Entry 6UR4 (X-ray diffraction, 2.25 A resolution); this record covers chains A and C of the 3 polymer chains in the assembly.

Chain A:
Name: DNA polymerase I
Organism: Geobacillus stearothermophilus
Notes: EC 2.7.7.7
UniProt: D9N168 (D9N168_GEOSE); residues 298-876 here correspond to UniProt positions 1-579 (UniProt number = residue number - 297)
Sequence (579 residues; row label = number of the first residue in the row):
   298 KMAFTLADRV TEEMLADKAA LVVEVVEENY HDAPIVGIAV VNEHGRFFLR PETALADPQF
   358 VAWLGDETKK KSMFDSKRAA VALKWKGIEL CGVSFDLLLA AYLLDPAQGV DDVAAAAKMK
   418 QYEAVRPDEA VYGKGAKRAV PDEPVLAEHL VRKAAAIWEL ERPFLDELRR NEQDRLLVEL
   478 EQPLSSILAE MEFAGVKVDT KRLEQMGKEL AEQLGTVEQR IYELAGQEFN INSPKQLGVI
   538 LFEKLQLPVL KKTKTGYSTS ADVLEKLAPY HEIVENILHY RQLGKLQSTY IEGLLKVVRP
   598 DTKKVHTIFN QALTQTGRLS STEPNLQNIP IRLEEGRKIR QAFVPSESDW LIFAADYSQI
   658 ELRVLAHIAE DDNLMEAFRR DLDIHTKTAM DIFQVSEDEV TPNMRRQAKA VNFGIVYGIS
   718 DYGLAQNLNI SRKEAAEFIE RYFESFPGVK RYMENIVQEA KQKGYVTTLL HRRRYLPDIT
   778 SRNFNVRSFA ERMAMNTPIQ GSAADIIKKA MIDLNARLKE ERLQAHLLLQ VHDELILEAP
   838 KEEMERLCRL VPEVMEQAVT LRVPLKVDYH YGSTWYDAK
Sequence notes: variant Asp598 (Ala301 in D9N168), Val713 (Pro416 in D9N168)
From the paper describing this entry:
  - binding site for the 9-nt DNA strand: Asp830
  - mutagenesis - D830N: abolished catalytic activity on NP-DNA synthesis
  - mutagenesis - E831Q: unchanged catalytic activity
  - mutagenesis - F710Y (21-fold): increased catalytic activity on nCTP
  - mutagenesis - F710Y (2.6-fold): increased catalytic activity on dCTP
  - mutagenesis - F710Y: unchanged binding to nCTP
  - conformationally variable residues (helix shift): Thr698 to Tyr714
  - catalytic residues: Asp830 (proposed by the authors, not directly observed)

Chain C:
Molecule: 11-nt DNA strand
Sequence (11 nucleotides; numbered 4 to 14; the number before each row is that of its first residue):
     4 CGCTGATCGC A

Chain A / chain C interface:
Pairs across the interface (44; chain A residue first):
  Asn527(A) - DG12(C)  hydrogen bond to the phosphate
  Asn529(A) - DC11(C)  phosphate contact
  Asn529(A) - DG12(C)  sugar contact
  Ser530(A) - DG12(C)  phosphate contact
  Ser530(A) - DC13(C)  hydrogen bond to the phosphate
  Gln533(A) - DC13(C)  hydrogen bond to the phosphate
  Lys582(A) - DA9(C)  base contact
  Ser585(A) - DT10(C)  phosphate contact
  Ser585(A) - DC11(C)  phosphate contact
  Thr586(A) - DT10(C)  sugar contact
  Gly590(A) - DT10(C)  phosphate contact
  Leu610(A) - DT7(C)  phosphate contact
  Leu610(A) - DG8(C)  phosphate contact
  Thr611(A) - DT7(C)  phosphate contact
  Gln612(A) - DC6(C)  phosphate contact
  Gln612(A) - DT7(C)  hydrogen bond to the phosphate
  Thr613(A) - DC6(C)  sugar contact
  Arg615(A) - DG5(C)  base contact
  Arg615(A) - DC6(C)  hydrogen bond to the base
  Ser617(A) - DT7(C)  phosphate contact
  Ser617(A) - DG8(C)  hydrogen bond to the phosphate
  Ser618(A) - DG8(C)  sugar contact
  Thr619(A) - DG8(C)  phosphate contact
  Thr619(A) - DA9(C)  phosphate contact
  Glu620(A) - DA9(C)  hydrogen bond to the phosphate
  Asn622(A) - DG8(C)  hydrogen bond to the sugar
  Ala707(A) - DC4(C)  hydrogen bond to the base
  Gly711(A) - DC4(C)  base contact
  Tyr714(A) - DC4(C)  base contact
  Tyr714(A) - DG5(C)  stacking on the base
  Gly715(A) - DC4(C)  base contact
  Ile716(A) - DC4(C)  base contact
  Ser717(A) - DC4(C)  hydrogen bond to the base
  Gly720(A) - DC4(C)  sugar contact
  Leu721(A) - DC4(C)  base contact
  Asn724(A) - DC4(C)  base contact
  Arg771(A) - DC6(C)  salt bridge to the phosphate
  Phe786(A) - DG5(C)  phosphate contact
  Phe786(A) - DC6(C)  phosphate contact
  Arg789(A) - DG5(C)  salt bridge to the phosphate
  Met790(A) - DC6(C)  phosphate contact
  Asn793(A) - DG5(C)  sugar contact
  Gln797(A) - DG5(C)  hydrogen bond to the base
  Gln797(A) - DC6(C)  hydrogen bond to the sugar
Other interface residues (no listed pair), chain A (36 interface residues in all): Lys532, Glu589, Asn625

In short:
Chain A and chain C form an interface of 36 and 10 residues respectively; the contacts include 12 hydrogen
bonds, 2 salt bridges and 1 aromatic stacking contact. Polar pairs include Arg615(A)-DC6(C), Ala707(A)-DC4(C)
and Ser717(A)-DC4(C). From the paper: the catalytic residue Asp830(A); D830N of chain A abolishes catalytic
activity on NP-DNA synthesis; 3 substitutions were tested in all.
Here chain A is DNA polymerase I (Geobacillus stearothermophilus) and chain C is an 11-nt DNA strand. Entry
6UR4 (DNA polymerase I Large Fragment from Bacillus stearothermophilus with DNA template and 3'-amino primer)
was determined by X-ray diffraction together with 6UR2, 6UR9 and 6US5 from the same study.
